PDB entry 8A1W | electron microscopy, 2.56 A resolution | chains E and F of the 6 polymer chains in the assembly

Chain E:
Name: Na(+)-translocating NADH-quinone reductase subunit E
Organism: Vibrio cholerae
Notes: EC 7.2.1.1
UniProtKB: A0A085QWM0 (A0A085QWM0_VIBCL); residues 1-198 here = UniProt positions 1-198
Sequence (198 residues; row label = number of the first residue in the row):
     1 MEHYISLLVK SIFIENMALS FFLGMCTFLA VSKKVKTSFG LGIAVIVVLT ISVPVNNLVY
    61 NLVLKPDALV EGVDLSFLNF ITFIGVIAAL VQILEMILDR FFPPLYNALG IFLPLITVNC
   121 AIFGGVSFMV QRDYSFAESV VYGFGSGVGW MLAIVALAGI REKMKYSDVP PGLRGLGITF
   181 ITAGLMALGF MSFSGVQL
Unresolved in the structure: 1, 197-198
Metal / ion sites: 2Fe-2S cluster Fe: Cys26, Cys120 (shared with 2 residues of chain D)
Small-molecule neighbours: 2Fe-2S cluster (FES): Gly24, Met25, Cys26, Asn119, Cys120

Chain F:
Name: Na(+)-translocating NADH-quinone reductase subunit F
Organism: Vibrio cholerae
Notes: EC 7.2.1.1
UniProtKB: A0A085ST13 (A0A085ST13_VIBCL); numbering as in UniProt (aligned over 1-408)
Sequence (408 residues; each row starts with the number of its first residue):
     1 MSTIIFGVVM FTLIILALVL VILFAKSKLV PTGDITISIN GDPEKAIVTQ PGGKLLTALA
    61 GAGVFVSSAC GGGGSCGQCR VKIKSGGGDI LPTELDHISK GEAREGERLA CQVAVKADMD
   121 LELPEEIFGV KKWECTVISN DNKATFIKEL KLAIPDGESV PFRAGGYIQI EAPAHHVKYA
   181 DFDVPEKYRG DWDKFNLFRY ESKVDEPIIR AYSMANYPEE FGIIMLNVRI ATPPPNNPNV
   241 PPGQMSSYIW SLKAGDKCTI SGPFGEFFAK DTDAEMVFIG GGAGMAPMRS HIFDQLKRLK
   301 SKRKMSYWYG ARSKREMFYV EDFDGLAAEN DNFVWHCALS DPQPEDNWTG YTGFIHNVLY
   361 ENYLKDHEAP EDCEYYMCGP PMMNAAVINM LKNLGVEEEN ILLDDFGG
Unresolved in the structure: 1, 408
Metal / ion sites: 2Fe-2S cluster Fe: Cys70, Cys76, Cys79, Cys111
Small-molecule neighbours:
  - FAD (flavin-adenine dinucleotide): Gln78, Tyr167, Arg210, Ala211, Tyr212, Ser213, Asn227, Val228, Arg229, Ala231, Thr232, Pro233, Val240, Pro241, Pro242, Gly243, Gln244, Met245, Ser246, Ala283, Asp404, Phe406
  - 2Fe-2S cluster (FES): Leu56, Ser68, Ala69, Cys70, Gly71, Gly74, Ser75, Cys76, Gly77, Gln78, Cys79, Leu109, Cys111
What the authors report for this chain:
  - mutagenesis - C70A: abolished binding to 2Fe-2S cluster

Interface between chain E and chain F:
Pairs across the interface - 24 pairs, chain E then chain F:
  Val63(E) - Met10(F)  hydrophobic
  Leu69(E) - Met10(F)  hydrophobic
  Val70(E) - Phe6(F)  hydrophobic
  Leu75(E) - Gly7(F)
  Phe77(E) - Gly7(F)
  Leu78(E) - Gly7(F)
  Leu78(E) - Met10(F)  hydrophobic
  Leu78(E) - Phe11(F)  hydrophobic
  Ile81(E) - Phe11(F)  hydrophobic
  Gly85(E) - Leu18(F)
  Val86(E) - Leu18(F)  hydrophobic
  Ala89(E) - Leu18(F)  hydrophobic
  Gln92(E) - Ile22(F)
  Ile93(E) - Val21(F)  hydrophobic
  Ile93(E) - Ala25(F)  hydrophobic
  Met96(E) - Ala25(F)  hydrophobic
  Met96(E) - Lys26(F)
  Met96(E) - Leu29(F)  hydrophobic
  Ile97(E) - Leu29(F)  hydrophobic
  Arg100(E) - Lys28(F)  hydrogen bond (side chain-backbone)
  Arg100(E) - Leu29(F)  hydrogen bond (side chain-backbone)
  Arg100(E) - Val30(F)
  Arg100(E) - Pro31(F)
  Phe101(E) - Leu29(F)  hydrophobic
Interface residues without a listed pair, chain E (18 interface residues in all): Val73, Thr82
Interface residues without a listed pair, chain F (16 interface residues in all): Thr3, Ile14, Ile15

Summary:
Chain E and chain F form an interface of 18 and 16 residues respectively; the contacts include 2 hydrogen
bonds. Polar contacts include Arg100(E)-Lys28(F) and Arg100(E)-Leu29(F). Chain E binds 2Fe-2S cluster. Ligands
of chain F: flavin-adenine dinucleotide and 2Fe-2S cluster. From the paper: C70A of chain F abolishes binding
to 2Fe-2S cluster.
Here chain E is Na(+)-translocating NADH-quinone reductase subunit E and chain F is Na(+)-translocating
NADH-quinone reductase subunit F, both from Vibrio cholerae. Entry 8A1W (Sodium pumping NADH-quinone
oxidoreductase with substrate Q1) was determined by electron microscopy together with 8A1T, 8A1U, 8A1V, 8A1X,
8A1Y, 8ACW and 8ACY from the same study.
